Entry 7XFZ (electron microscopy, 3.00 A resolution); this record covers chains C and E of the 8 polymer chains in the assembly.

# Chain C
Protein: Csf2
Organism: Pseudomonas aeruginosa
Chain sequence (348 residues; numbered 1 to 348; the number before each row is that of its first residue):
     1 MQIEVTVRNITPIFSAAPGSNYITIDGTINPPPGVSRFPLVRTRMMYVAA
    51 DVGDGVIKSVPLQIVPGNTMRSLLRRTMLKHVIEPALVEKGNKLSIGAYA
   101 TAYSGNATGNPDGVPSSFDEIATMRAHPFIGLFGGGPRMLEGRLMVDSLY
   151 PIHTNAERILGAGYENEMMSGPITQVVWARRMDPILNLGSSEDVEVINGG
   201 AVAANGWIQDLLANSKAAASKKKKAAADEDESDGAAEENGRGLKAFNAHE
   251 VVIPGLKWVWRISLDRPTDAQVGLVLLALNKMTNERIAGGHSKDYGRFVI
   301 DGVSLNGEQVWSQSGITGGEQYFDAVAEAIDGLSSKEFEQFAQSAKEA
Not modelled in the structure: 224-238, 345-348

# Chain E
Molecule: crRNA
Organism: Pseudomonas aeruginosa
Sequence (43 nucleotides; row label = number of the first residue in the row):
     1 GUGAACGGUGGAGCAACACCGCGUGUUCCCCGCAUACGCGGGX
Modified / non-standard residues: 23G (guanosine-5'-phosphate-2',3'-cyclic phosphate) at position 43

# How chain C and chain E interact
Contacting residue pairs (41):
  Ala16(C) with U9(E), sugar contact
  Ile25(C) with A15(E), base contact
  Pro66(C) with U9(E), phosphate contact
  Asn68(C) with G7(E), hydrogen bond to the sugar; G8(E), sugar contact; U9(E), hydrogen bond to the phosphate
  Thr69(C) with G8(E), phosphate contact; U9(E), hydrogen bond to the phosphate; G10(E), phosphate contact
  Arg71(C) with G7(E), salt bridge to the phosphate
  Ser72(C) with G8(E), hydrogen bond to the sugar
  Arg75(C) with G7(E), salt bridge to the phosphate
  Arg76(C) with G8(E), base contact
  Ser104(C) with G7(E), sugar contact
  Gly105(C) with C6(E), hydrogen bond to the sugar
  Gly135(C) with C6(E), sugar contact
  Met139(C) with A5(E), hydrogen bond to the sugar; C6(E), base contact
  Leu140(C) with A5(E), hydrogen bond to the sugar; C6(E), sugar contact
  Glu141(C) with A5(E), phosphate contact
  Gly142(C) with C6(E), phosphate contact
  Ala179(C) with A15(E), phosphate contact
  Arg180(C) with G13(E), hydrogen bond to the sugar; C14(E), hydrogen bond to the sugar; A15(E), hydrogen bond to the phosphate; A16(E), sugar contact
  Arg181(C) with G13(E), hydrogen bond to the base; C14(E), phosphate contact
  Met182(C) with C14(E), hydrogen bond to the phosphate
  Ala245(C) with G13(E), base contact
  Phe246(C) with A15(E), base contact
  Asn247(C) with G13(E), base contact
  Ala288(C) with G10(E), phosphate contact
  Gly289(C) with G10(E), hydrogen bond to the phosphate; G11(E), phosphate contact
  Gly290(C) with G11(E), phosphate contact
  His291(C) with G11(E), hydrogen bond to the phosphate; A12(E), phosphate contact
  Ser292(C) with A12(E), phosphate contact; G13(E), hydrogen bond to the phosphate
Also at the interface, not in a pair above, chain C (34 interface residues in all): Phe14, Ser15, Ala17, Pro18, Gly134, Asn187

# Summary
34 residues of chain C face 12 of chain E across their interface, with 15 hydrogen bonds and 2 salt bridges.
Polar pairs include Arg181(C)-G13(E), Asn68(C)-G7(E) and Ser72(C)-G8(E).
Chain C is Csf2 and chain E is crRNA, both from Pseudomonas aeruginosa; the structure, CryoEM structure of
type IV-A Csf-crRNAsp14-dsDNA ternary complex, was determined by electron microscopy (same publication as
7XF1, 7XG0, 7XG1, 7XG2, 7XG3 and 7XG4).
